Entry 9CUY (electron microscopy, 3.24 A resolution); this record covers chains K and L of the 37 polymer chains in the assembly.

== Chain K (and L) ==
Protein: Tube initiator protein
From: Pectobacterium phage phiTE
Notes: chain L of this document is another copy of the same molecule, construct and numbering; everything in this record applies to it too
Reference sequence: K9L594 (K9L594_9CAUD); residues 1-284 here = UniProt positions 1-284
Amino-acid sequence (284 residues; row label = number of the first residue in the row):
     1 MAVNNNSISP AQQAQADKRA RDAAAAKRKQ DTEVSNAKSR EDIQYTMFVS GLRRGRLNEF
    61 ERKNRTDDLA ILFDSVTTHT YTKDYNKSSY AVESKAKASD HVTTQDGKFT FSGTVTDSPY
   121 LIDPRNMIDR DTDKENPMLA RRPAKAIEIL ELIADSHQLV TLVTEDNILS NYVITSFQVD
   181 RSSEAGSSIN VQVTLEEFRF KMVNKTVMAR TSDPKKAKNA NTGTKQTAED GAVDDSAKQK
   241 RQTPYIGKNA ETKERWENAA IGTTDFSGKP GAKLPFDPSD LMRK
Disordered / not traced: 1-7, 201-209, 266-284 (chain L: 1-7, 95-96, 202-209, 266-284)

== How chain K and chain L interact ==
Residue-residue contacts (64; chain K residue first):
  R40(K) with R19(L)
  E41(K) with A16(L); R19(L), hydrogen bond (backbone-side chain)
  D42(K) with Q12(L); R19(L)
  I43(K) with R19(L), hydrogen bond (backbone-side chain)
  R56(K) with R141(L)
  D67(K) with Q15(L), hydrogen bond
  T77(K) with S183(L), hydrogen bond (backbone-backbone)
  T78(K) with R181(L); S182(L); S183(L)
  H79(K) with D180(L); R181(L), hydrogen bond (backbone-backbone)
  T80(K) with Q178(L), hydrogen bond; V179(L), hydrogen bond (side chain-backbone); D180(L)
  Y81(K) with E151(L); Q178(L); V179(L), hydrogen bond (backbone-backbone)
  T82(K) with F177(L); Q178(L)
  K83(K) with D155(L), salt bridge; S176(L); F177(L), hydrogen bond (backbone-backbone)
  D84(K) with T175(L); S176(L)
  Y85(K) with A154(L); D155(L), hydrogen bond; I174(L); T175(L), hydrogen bond (backbone-backbone)
  K87(K) with D106(L), salt bridge; V173(L); E197(L), hydrogen bond (side chain-backbone); F198(L)
  Y90(K) with K201(L)
  K95(K) with S99(L); D100(L), salt bridge; H101(L); V102(L); T103(L); T104(L), hydrogen bond (backbone-side chain)
  A96(K) with T104(L); R199(L)
  K97(K) with T104(L); Q105(L), hydrogen bond; D106(L); R199(L), hydrogen bond (backbone-side chain)
  A98(K) with R199(L)
  S99(K) with D106(L); E197(L); F198(L); R199(L), hydrogen bond (side chain-backbone)
  D100(K) with F198(L)
  V102(K) with H157(L); F198(L), hydrophobic
  E165(K) with R141(L), salt bridge; R181(L), salt bridge
  D166(K) with A144(L); I147(L); R181(L), salt bridge; I189(L)
  N167(K) with I147(L); E151(L)
Interface residues without a listed pair, chain K (31 interface residues in all): Q44, D68, S89, T103
Interface residues without a listed pair, chain L (38 interface residues in all): D22, P143, E196

== Summary ==
31 residues of chain K face 38 of chain L across their interface; the contacts include 16 hydrogen bonds and 6
salt bridges. Among the polar pairs are K83(K)-D155(L), K87(K)-D106(L) and K95(K)-D100(L).
Chain K and chain L are both Tube initiator protein (Pectobacterium phage phiTE); the structure, Bacteriophage
PhiTE extended baseplate, was determined by electron microscopy together with 9CB9, 9CBA, 9CC7, 9CUL and 9MJN
from the same study.
